1OOP - chains B and C of the 4 polymer chains in the assembly; structure by X-ray diffraction, 3.00 A resolution.

Chain B:
Protein: Coat protein VP2
Organism: Swine vesicular disease virus (STRAIN UKG/27/72)
UniProtKB: P13900 (POLG_SVDVU); residues 1-261 here correspond to UniProt positions 70-330 (UniProt number = residue number + 69)
Chain sequence (261 residues; each row starts with the number of its first residue):
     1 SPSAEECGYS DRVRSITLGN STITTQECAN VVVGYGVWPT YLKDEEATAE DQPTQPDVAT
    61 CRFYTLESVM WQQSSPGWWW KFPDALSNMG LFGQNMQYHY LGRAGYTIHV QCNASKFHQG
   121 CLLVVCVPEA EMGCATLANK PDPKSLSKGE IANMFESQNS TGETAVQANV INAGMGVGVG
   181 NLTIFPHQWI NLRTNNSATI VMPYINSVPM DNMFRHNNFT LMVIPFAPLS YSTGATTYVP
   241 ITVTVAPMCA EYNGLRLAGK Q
Unresolved in the structure: 1-9
Swiss-Prot annotation at these positions:
  - site: Gln261 (Cleavage)
Reported in the primary citation:
  - specificity-determining residues: Ser160 to Ala165 (proposed by the authors, not directly observed)

Chain C:
Protein: Coat protein VP3
Organism: Swine vesicular disease virus (STRAIN UKG/27/72)
UniProtKB: P13900 (POLG_SVDVU); residues 1-238 here correspond to UniProt positions 331-568 (UniProt number = residue number + 330)
Chain sequence (238 residues; row label = number of the first residue in the row):
     1 GLPTLSTPGS NQFLTSDDFQ SPSAMPQFDV TPEMDIPGQV NNLMEIAEVD SVVPVNNTEG
    61 KVMSIEAYQI PVQSNPTNGS QVFGFPLTPG ANSVLNRTLL GEILNYYAHW SGSIKLTFMF
   121 CGSAMATGKF LLAYSPPGAG APTTRKEAML GTHVIWDVGL QSSCVLCIPW ISQTHYRYVV
   181 MDEYTAGGYI TCWYQTNIVV PADAQSDCKI LCFVSACNDF SVRMLKDTPF IKQDNFFQ
Swiss-Prot annotation at these positions:
  - region: Phe236 to Gln238 (Amphipathic alpha-helix)
Reported in the primary citation:
  - mutagenesis - D234E: decreased binding to monoclonal antibody (citing earlier work)

Chain B / chain C interface:
Residue-residue contacts (69; chain B residue first):
  Arg12(B) - Leu160(C)
  Tyr35(B) - Gly38(C)
  Val37(B) - Pro37(C)  hydrophobic
  Glu46(B) - Met34(C)
  Glu46(B) - Asp35(C)
  Lys116(B) - Ser123(C)
  Lys116(B) - Ala124(C)  hydrogen bond (backbone-backbone)
  Lys116(B) - Met125(C)  hydrogen bond (backbone-backbone)
  Phe117(B) - Ser123(C)
  Phe117(B) - Met125(C)  hydrophobic
  Phe117(B) - Pro201(C)  hydrophobic
  Phe117(B) - Asp203(C)
  Phe117(B) - Ala204(C)  hydrophobic
  His118(B) - Ser123(C)
  Gln119(B) - Cys121(C)
  Gln119(B) - Gly122(C)
  Gln119(B) - Ser123(C)
  Gln119(B) - Gln205(C)
  Gln119(B) - Asp207(C)  hydrogen bond (side chain-backbone)
  Cys121(B) - Cys121(C)  hydrophobic
  Ile171(B) - Met63(C)
  Ile171(B) - Ser64(C)
  Ile171(B) - Ile65(C)
  Val179(B) - Ile65(C)  hydrophobic
  Val179(B) - Tyr68(C)  hydrophobic
  Gly180(B) - Ser51(C)
  Gly180(B) - Val52(C)  hydrogen bond (backbone-backbone)
  Gly180(B) - Tyr68(C)  hydrogen bond (backbone-side chain)
  Asn181(B) - Ser51(C)
  Asn181(B) - Arg97(C)  hydrogen bond (side chain-backbone)
  Asn181(B) - Thr98(C)
  Asn181(B) - Leu99(C)  hydrogen bond (side chain-backbone)
  Thr183(B) - Val49(C)
  Thr183(B) - Asp50(C)
  Ile184(B) - Leu99(C)  hydrophobic
  Trp189(B) - Phe213(C)  hydrophobic
  Asn191(B) - Met119(C)
  Asn191(B) - Phe120(C)  hydrogen bond (side chain-backbone)
  Asn191(B) - Cys121(C)
  Asn191(B) - Ser162(C)
  Arg193(B) - Phe120(C)
  Arg193(B) - Gly122(C)
  Arg193(B) - Ser123(C)  hydrogen bond (side chain-backbone)
  Arg193(B) - Ala124(C)
  Arg193(B) - Ala126(C)
  Arg193(B) - Val158(C)
  Arg193(B) - Gly159(C)  hydrogen bond (side chain-backbone)
  Thr194(B) - Leu160(C)
  Thr194(B) - Ser162(C)
  Pro203(B) - Pro37(C)  hydrophobic
  Tyr204(B) - Pro37(C)
  Ile205(B) - Ile36(C)  hydrophobic
  Ile205(B) - Pro37(C)  hydrophobic
  Asn206(B) - Met34(C)
  Asn206(B) - Ile36(C)
  Val208(B) - Met34(C)
  Pro209(B) - Met34(C)
  Pro225(B) - Ile65(C)
  Phe226(B) - Ile65(C)  hydrophobic
  Phe226(B) - Tyr68(C)  hydrophobic
  Phe226(B) - Gln69(C)  hydrogen bond (backbone-side chain)
  Phe226(B) - Leu211(C)  hydrophobic
  Ala227(B) - Cys121(C)  hydrophobic
  Pro228(B) - Gln69(C)
  Ser230(B) - Gln205(C)  hydrogen bond
  Tyr231(B) - Gln205(C)  hydrogen bond (backbone-side chain)
  Ser232(B) - Asp203(C)  hydrogen bond (side chain-backbone)
  Ser232(B) - Ala204(C)
  Ser232(B) - Gln205(C)
Also at the interface, not in a pair above, chain B (38 interface residues in all): Gly120, Asn159, Asn169, Gly178, Ser207, Ile224
Also at the interface, not in a pair above, chain C (40 interface residues in all): Ile46, Ala202, Cys208, Lys209

In short:
38 residues of chain B and 40 residues of chain C are in contact; the contacts include 14 hydrogen bonds.
Among the polar pairs are Gln119(B)-Asp207(C), Gly180(B)-Tyr68(C) and Asn181(B)-Arg97(C). The paper reports
that D234E of chain C reduces binding to monoclonal antibody; the specificity determinant Ser160(B).
Chain B is Coat protein VP2 and chain C is Coat protein VP3, both from Swine vesicular disease virus (STRAIN
UKG/27/72); the structure, The Crystal Structure of Swine Vesicular Disease Virus, was determined by X-ray
diffraction.
